PDB entry 9C0D | electron microscopy, 3.97 A resolution | chains G and H of the 14 polymer chains in the assembly

Chain G (and H):
Name: Chaperonin GroEL
Organism: Enterococcus faecium
Notes: EC 5.6.1.7; chain H of this document is another copy of the same molecule, construct and numbering; everything in this record applies to it too
Reference sequence: A0A132Z3A5 (A0A132Z3A5_ENTFC); numbering as in UniProt (aligned over 1-541)
Sequence (541 residues; row label = number of the first residue in the row):
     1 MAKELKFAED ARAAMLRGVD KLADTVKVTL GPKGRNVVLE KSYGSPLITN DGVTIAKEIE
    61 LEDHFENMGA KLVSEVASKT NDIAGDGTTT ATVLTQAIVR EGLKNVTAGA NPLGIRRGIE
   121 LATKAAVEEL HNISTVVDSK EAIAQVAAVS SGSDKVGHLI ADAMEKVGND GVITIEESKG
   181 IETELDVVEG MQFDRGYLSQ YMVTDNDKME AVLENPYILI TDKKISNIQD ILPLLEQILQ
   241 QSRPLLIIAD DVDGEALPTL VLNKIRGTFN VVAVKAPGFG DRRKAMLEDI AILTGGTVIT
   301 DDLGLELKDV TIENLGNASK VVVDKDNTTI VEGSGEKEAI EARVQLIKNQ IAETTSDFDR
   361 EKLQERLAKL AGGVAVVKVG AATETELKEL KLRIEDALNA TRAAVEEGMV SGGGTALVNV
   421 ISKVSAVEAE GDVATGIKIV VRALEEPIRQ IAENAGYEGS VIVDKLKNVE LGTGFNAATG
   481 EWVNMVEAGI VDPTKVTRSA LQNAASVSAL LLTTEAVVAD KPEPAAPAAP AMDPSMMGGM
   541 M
Disordered / not traced: 525-541

Interface between chain G and chain H:
Pairs across the interface (44):
  Ala-2(G) with Glu-60(H); Glu-62(H)
  Lys-3(G) with Glu-58(H), salt bridge; Glu-60(H), hydrogen bond (backbone-backbone)
  Leu-5(G) with Lys-21(H); Thr-25(H); Leu-61(H), hydrophobic
  Phe-7(G) with Asp-24(H); Thr-25(H)
  Met-68(G) with Val-38(H), hydrophobic; Glu-40(H); Pro-46(H), hydrophobic
  Lys-71(G) with Pro-46(H)
  Leu-72(G) with Ile-48(H), hydrophobic
  Asn-111(G) with Arg-35(H); Ala-455(H), hydrogen bond (side chain-backbone)
  Leu-113(G) with Lys-33(H); Asn-454(H)
  Arg-117(G) with Lys-33(H); Ala-478(H)
  Phe-279(G) with Ala-382(H); Thr-383(H); Glu-384(H)
  Gly-280(G) with Lys-179(H), hydrogen bond (backbone-backbone)
  Arg-282(G) with Ile-181(H); Ala-382(H)
  Phe-358(G) with Ile-181(H), hydrophobic
  Leu-510(G) with Asn-36(H)
  Thr-513(G) with Arg-35(H); Asn-36(H)
  Thr-514(G) with Asn-36(H); Val-38(H)
  Glu-515(G) with Val-28(H); Arg-35(H); Asn-36(H); Val-37(H)
  Ala-516(G) with Val-37(H); Val-38(H)
  Val-518(G) with Thr-25(H); Val-38(H), hydrogen bond (backbone-backbone); Leu-39(H), hydrophobic; Glu-40(H), hydrogen bond (backbone-backbone)
  Asp-520(G) with Glu-40(H)
  Lys-521(G) with Glu-62(H), salt bridge
Other interface residues (no listed pair), chain G (25 interface residues in all): Pro-112, Val-517, Ala-519
Other interface residues (no listed pair), chain H (26 interface residues in all): Gly-456

Summary:
Chain G and chain H form an interface of 25 and 26 residues respectively; the contacts include 5 hydrogen
bonds and 2 salt bridges. Among the polar pairs are Lys-3(G)/Glu-58(H), Lys-521(G)/Glu-62(H) and
Asn-111(G)/Ala-455(H).
Chain G and chain H are both Chaperonin GroEL (Enterococcus faecium); the structure, E.Faecium GroEL, was
determined by electron microscopy, deposited together with 9C0B and 9C0C.
